4IP7 - chains A and B of the 4 polymer chains in the assembly; structure by X-ray diffraction, 1.80 A resolution.

Chain A (and B):
Molecule: Pyruvate kinase isozymes L
Organism: Homo sapiens
Notes: EC 2.7.1.40; fragment: liver isozyme; chain B of this document is another copy of the same molecule, construct and numbering; everything in this record applies to it too
Reference sequence: P30613 (KPYR_HUMAN); residues 1-543 here = UniProt positions 1-543
Chain sequence (543 residues; each row starts with the number of its first residue):
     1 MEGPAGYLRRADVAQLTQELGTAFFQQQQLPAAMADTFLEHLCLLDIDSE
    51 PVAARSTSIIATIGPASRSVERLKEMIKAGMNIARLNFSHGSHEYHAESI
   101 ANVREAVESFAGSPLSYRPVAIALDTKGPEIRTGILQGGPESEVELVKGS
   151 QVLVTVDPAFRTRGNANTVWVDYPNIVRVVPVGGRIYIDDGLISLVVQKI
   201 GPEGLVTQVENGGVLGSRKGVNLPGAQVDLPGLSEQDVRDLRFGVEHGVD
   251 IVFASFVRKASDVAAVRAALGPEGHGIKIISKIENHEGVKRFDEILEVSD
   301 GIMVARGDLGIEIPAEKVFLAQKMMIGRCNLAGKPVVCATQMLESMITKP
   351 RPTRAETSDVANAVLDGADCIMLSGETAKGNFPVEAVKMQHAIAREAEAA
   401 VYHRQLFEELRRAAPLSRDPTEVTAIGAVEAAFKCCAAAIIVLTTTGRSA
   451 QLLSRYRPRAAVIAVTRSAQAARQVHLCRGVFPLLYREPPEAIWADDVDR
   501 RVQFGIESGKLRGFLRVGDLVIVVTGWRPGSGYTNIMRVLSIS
Unresolved in the structure: 1-25, 111-112, 136-142, 229-231 (chain B: 1-24, 136-142, 161-163, 227-230)
Construct notes: engineered mutation Asp12 (Ser in P30613)
Ion coordination: Na+: Asn87, Asp125, Thr126; Mn2+: Glu284, Asp308 (together with citrate anion)
Small-molecule neighbours:
  - 1,6-di-O-phosphono-beta-D-fructofuranose (FBP): Leu443, Thr444, Thr445, Thr446, Gly447, Arg448, Ser449, Trp494, Arg501, Thr525, Gly526, Trp527, Arg528, Pro529, Gly530, Ser531, Gly532, Tyr533, Thr534
  - citrate anion (FLC): Arg85, Asn87, Asp125, Lys282, Glu284, Met303, Ala305, Arg306, Gly307, Asp308, Ala339, Thr340, Met372, Ser374
UniProt features mapped onto this chain:
  - binding site (ATP): Arg163
  - natural variant: Leu73 (L73P: In CNSHA2), Ile131 (deletion: In CNSHA2), Arg163 (R163C: In CNSHA2; R163L: In CNSHA2), Asp293 (D293N: In CNSHA2), Leu320 (V320L: In CNSHA2; this construct carries the variant), Thr357 (I357T: In CNSHA2; this construct carries the variant), Ala392 (A392T: In CNSHA2), Ala394 (A394D: In CNSHA2; A394V: In CNSHA2), Ala431 (A431T: In CNSHA2), Arg479 (R479H: In CNSHA2), Ala495 (A495T: In CNSHA2; A495V: In CNSHA2), Ile506 (V506I: this construct carries the variant)
From the paper describing this entry:
  - post-translational modification sites: Cys436
  - mutagenesis - C436A, C436D, C436H, C436N, C436S, C436T: decreased binding to PEP
  - mutagenesis - C436M: increased binding to PEP
  - mutagenesis - C370A (0.223+/-0.006mM): unchanged binding to PEP

Interface between chain A and chain B:
Residue-residue contacts (59; chain A residue first):
  Arg404(A) - Arg412(B)
  Glu408(A) - Glu408(B)
  Glu408(A) - Arg411(B)  salt bridge
  Glu408(A) - Arg412(B)  salt bridge
  Arg411(A) - Arg411(B)
  Arg411(A) - Glu430(B)  salt bridge
  Arg412(A) - Asp36(B)
  Arg412(A) - Arg404(B)
  Ala414(A) - Lys434(B)
  Pro415(A) - Lys434(B)  hydrogen bond (backbone-side chain)
  Leu416(A) - Phe433(B)
  Leu416(A) - Lys434(B)
  Leu416(A) - Cys436(B)  hydrophobic
  Ser417(A) - Lys434(B)  hydrogen bond (backbone-backbone)
  Ser417(A) - Cys435(B)
  Arg418(A) - Cys435(B)  hydrogen bond (side chain-backbone)
  Arg418(A) - Cys436(B)
  Arg418(A) - Gly518(B)  hydrogen bond (side chain-backbone)
  Arg418(A) - Leu520(B)
  Pro420(A) - Val539(B)  hydrophobic
  Val423(A) - Ala431(B)
  Val423(A) - Cys435(B)  hydrophobic
  Val423(A) - Val539(B)  hydrophobic
  Thr424(A) - Val539(B)
  Ile426(A) - Glu430(B)
  Ile426(A) - Lys434(B)
  Gly427(A) - Gly427(B)
  Glu430(A) - Arg411(B)
  Glu430(A) - Glu430(B)
  Ala431(A) - Val423(B)  hydrophobic
  Phe433(A) - Leu416(B)
  Lys434(A) - Ala414(B)
  Lys434(A) - Pro415(B)  hydrogen bond (side chain-backbone)
  Lys434(A) - Leu416(B)
  Lys434(A) - Ser417(B)  hydrogen bond (backbone-backbone)
  Lys434(A) - Ile426(B)
  Lys434(A) - Tyr456(B)  hydrogen bond
  Cys435(A) - Ser417(B)
  Cys435(A) - Val423(B)  hydrophobic
  Cys436(A) - Leu416(B)  hydrophobic
  Tyr456(A) - Lys434(B)  hydrogen bond
  Gly518(A) - Arg418(B)  hydrogen bond (backbone-side chain)
  Leu520(A) - Arg418(B)
  Asn535(A) - Arg538(B)
  Asn535(A) - Val539(B)  hydrogen bond (backbone-backbone)
  Asn535(A) - Leu540(B)
  Ile536(A) - Ile536(B)  hydrophobic
  Ile536(A) - Met537(B)
  Ile536(A) - Arg538(B)
  Met537(A) - Gly427(B)
  Met537(A) - Asn535(B)
  Met537(A) - Ile536(B)
  Met537(A) - Met537(B)  hydrogen bond (backbone-backbone)
  Arg538(A) - Asn535(B)
  Arg538(A) - Ile536(B)
  Val539(A) - Pro420(B)  hydrophobic
  Val539(A) - Val423(B)  hydrophobic
  Val539(A) - Thr424(B)
  Val539(A) - Asn535(B)  hydrogen bond (backbone-backbone)
Also at the interface, not in a pair above, chain A (33 interface residues in all): Asp36, Phe407, Asp519, Ile522, Leu540
Also at the interface, not in a pair above, chain B (35 interface residues in all): Met34, Phe407, Ala428, Asp519, Ile522

In short:
The interface between chain A and chain B involves 33 residues on one side and 35 on the other; the contacts
include 12 hydrogen bonds and 3 salt bridges. Among the polar pairs are Glu408(A)-Arg411(B),
Glu408(A)-Arg412(B) and Arg411(A)-Glu430(B). From the paper: C436A, C436D and C436H of chain A, among others,
reduce binding to PEP; a modification site at Cys436(A); 8 substitutions were tested in all.
Chain A and chain B are both Pyruvate kinase isozymes L (Homo sapiens); the structure, Structure of the S12D
variant of human liver pyruvate kinase in complex with citrate and FBP, was determined by X-ray diffraction
together with 4IMA from the same study.
